8BX7 - chains D and B of the 5 polymer chains in the assembly; structure by electron microscopy, 2.76 A resolution.

# Chain D
Name: Cyclic nucleotide-gated cation channel beta-1
Organism: Bos taurus
UniProtKB: Q28181 (CNGB1_BOVIN); numbering as in UniProt (aligned over 1-1394)
Amino-acid sequence (1394 residues; row label = number of the first residue in the row):
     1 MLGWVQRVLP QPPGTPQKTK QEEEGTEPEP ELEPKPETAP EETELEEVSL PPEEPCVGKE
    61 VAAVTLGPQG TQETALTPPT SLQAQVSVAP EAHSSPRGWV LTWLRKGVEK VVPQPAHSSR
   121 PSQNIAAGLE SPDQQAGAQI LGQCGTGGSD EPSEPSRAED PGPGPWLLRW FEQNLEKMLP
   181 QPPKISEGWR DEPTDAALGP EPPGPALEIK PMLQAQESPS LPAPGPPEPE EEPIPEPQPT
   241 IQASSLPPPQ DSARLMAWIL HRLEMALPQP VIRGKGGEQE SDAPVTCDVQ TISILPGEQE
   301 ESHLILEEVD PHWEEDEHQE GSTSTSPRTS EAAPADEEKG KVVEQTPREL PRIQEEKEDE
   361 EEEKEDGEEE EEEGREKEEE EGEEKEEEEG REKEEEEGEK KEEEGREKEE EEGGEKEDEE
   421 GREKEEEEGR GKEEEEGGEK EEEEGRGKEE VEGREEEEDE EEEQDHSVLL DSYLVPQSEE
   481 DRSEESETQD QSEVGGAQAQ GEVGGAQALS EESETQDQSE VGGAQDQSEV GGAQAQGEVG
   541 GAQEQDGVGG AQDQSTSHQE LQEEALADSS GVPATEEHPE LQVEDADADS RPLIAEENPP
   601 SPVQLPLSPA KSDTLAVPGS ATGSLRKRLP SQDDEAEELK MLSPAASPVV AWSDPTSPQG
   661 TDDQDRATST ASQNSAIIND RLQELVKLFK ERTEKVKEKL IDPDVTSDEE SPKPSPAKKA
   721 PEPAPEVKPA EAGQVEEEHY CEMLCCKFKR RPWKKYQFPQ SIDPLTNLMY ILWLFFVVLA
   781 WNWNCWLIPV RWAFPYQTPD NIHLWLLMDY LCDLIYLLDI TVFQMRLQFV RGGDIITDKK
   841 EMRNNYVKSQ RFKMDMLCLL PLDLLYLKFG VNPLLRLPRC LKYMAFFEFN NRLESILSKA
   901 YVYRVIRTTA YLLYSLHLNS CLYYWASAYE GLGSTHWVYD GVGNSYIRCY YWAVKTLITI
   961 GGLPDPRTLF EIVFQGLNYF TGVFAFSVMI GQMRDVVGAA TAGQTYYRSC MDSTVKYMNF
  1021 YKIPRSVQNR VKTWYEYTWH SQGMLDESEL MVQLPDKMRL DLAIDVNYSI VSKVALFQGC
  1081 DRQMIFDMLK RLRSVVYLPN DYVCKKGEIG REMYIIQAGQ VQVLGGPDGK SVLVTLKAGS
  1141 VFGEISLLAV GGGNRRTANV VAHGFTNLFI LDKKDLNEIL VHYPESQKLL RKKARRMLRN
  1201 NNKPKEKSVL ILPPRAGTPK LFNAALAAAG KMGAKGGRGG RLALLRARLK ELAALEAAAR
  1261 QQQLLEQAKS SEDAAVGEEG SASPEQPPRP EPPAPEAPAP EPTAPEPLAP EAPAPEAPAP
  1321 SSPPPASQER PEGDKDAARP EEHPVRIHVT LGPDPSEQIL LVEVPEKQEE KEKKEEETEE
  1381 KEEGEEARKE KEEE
Unresolved in the structure: 1-759, 863-870, 1204-1236, 1266-1394
Curated features (UniProtKB/Swiss-Prot):
  - region: Ala671 to Arg681 (Calmodulin-binding CaM1), Thr959 to Gly962 (Selectivity filter), Gln1261 to Gln1267 (Calmodulin-binding CaM2)
  - motif: Leu682 to Arg692 (IQ-like)
  - binding site (3',5'-cyclic GMP): Gly1143, Glu1144, Ser1146, Arg1156, Thr1157
  - binding site (3',5'-cyclic AMP): Arg1156
  - site: Phe986 (Central gate), Ile990 (Central gate), Arg994 (Occludes the pore below the central gate)

# Chain B
Name: cGMP-gated cation channel alpha-1
Organism: Bos taurus
UniProtKB: Q00194 (CNGA1_BOVIN); numbering as in UniProt (aligned over 1-690)
Amino-acid sequence (690 residues; row label = number of the first residue in the row):
     1 MKKVIINTWH SFVNIPNVVG PDVEKEITRM ENGACSSFSG DDDDSASMFE ESETENPHAR
    61 DSFRSNTHGS GQPSQREQYL PGAIALFNVN NSSNKEQEPK EKKKKKKEKK SKPDDKNENK
   121 KDPEKKKKKE KDKDKKKKEE KGKDKKEEEK KEVVVIDPSG NTYYNWLFCI TLPVMYNWTM
   181 IIARACFDEL QSDYLEYWLA FDYLSDVVYL LDMFVRTRTG YLEQGLLVKE ERKLIDKYKS
   241 TFQFKLDVLS VIPTDLLYIK FGWNYPEIRL NRLLRISRMF EFFQRTETRT NYPNIFRISN
   301 LVMYIIIIIH WNACVYFSIS KAIGFGNDTW VYPDVNDPDF GRLARKYVYS LYWSTLTLTT
   361 IGETPPPVRD SEYFFVVADF LIGVLIFATI VGNIGSMISN MNAARAEFQA RIDAIKQYMH
   421 FRNVSKDMEK RVIKWFDYLW TNKKTVDERE VLKYLPDKLR AEIAINVHLD TLKKVRIFAD
   481 CEAGLLVELV LKLQPQVYSP GDYICKKGDI GREMYIIKEG KLAVVADDGI TQFVVLSDGS
   541 YFGEISILNI KGSKAGNRRT ANIKSIGYSD LFCLSKDDLM EALTEYPDAK GMLEEKGKQI
   601 LMKDGLLDIN IANAGSDPKD LEEKVTRMES SVDLLQTRFA RILAEYESMQ QKLKQRLTKV
   661 EKFLKPLIDT EFSAIEGSGT ESGPTDSTQD
Unresolved in the structure: 1-150, 615-623, 665-690
Curated features (UniProtKB/Swiss-Prot):
  - region: Thr360 to Glu363 (Selectivity filter)
  - binding site (3',5'-cyclic GMP): Gly543, Ser546, Arg559, Thr560
  - binding site (3',5'-cyclic AMP): Arg559, Thr560
  - site (Central gate): Phe387, Val391
  - glycosylation: Asn327 (N-linked (GlcNAc...) asparagine)
  - mutagenesis: Pro293 (P293A: Affects ionic permeation)

# Chain D / chain B interface
Contacting residue pairs - 69 pairs, chain D then chain B:
  Val830(D) - Tyr438(B)  hydrophobic
  Gly832(D) - Glu519(B)
  Gly832(D) - Gly520(B)
  Gly833(D) - Tyr438(B)
  Gly833(D) - Gly567(B)
  Gly833(D) - Tyr568(B)  hydrogen bond (backbone-backbone)
  Asp834(D) - Lys521(B)
  Asp834(D) - Ile566(B)
  Asp834(D) - Gly567(B)  hydrogen bond (side chain-backbone)
  Ile835(D) - Pro500(B)  hydrophobic
  Ile835(D) - Tyr568(B)  hydrophobic
  Arg904(D) - Asn402(B)
  Ile958(D) - Ile361(B)
  Ile960(D) - Tyr352(B)
  Gly961(D) - Tyr352(B)
  Gly961(D) - Leu356(B)
  Gly962(D) - Tyr352(B)
  Gly962(D) - Leu356(B)
  Gly962(D) - Glu363(B)
  Leu963(D) - Tyr349(B)
  Leu963(D) - Trp353(B)
  Leu963(D) - Leu356(B)  hydrophobic
  Leu963(D) - Thr364(B)
  Ile972(D) - Tyr352(B)  hydrophobic
  Tyr979(D) - Thr359(B)  hydrogen bond (side chain-backbone)
  Tyr979(D) - Ile361(B)
  Phe980(D) - Ile305(B)  hydrophobic
  Val983(D) - Phe387(B)  hydrophobic
  Phe984(D) - Ile394(B)  hydrophobic
  Phe986(D) - Phe387(B)  hydrophobic
  Ser987(D) - Val391(B)
  Ser987(D) - Ile394(B)
  Gln992(D) - Ile398(B)
  Ser1041(D) - Phe421(B)
  Gln1042(D) - Gln417(B)  hydrogen bond (backbone-side chain)
  Gln1042(D) - Phe421(B)
  Gly1043(D) - Gln417(B)
  Glu1047(D) - Tyr418(B)
  Glu1047(D) - Arg422(B)  salt bridge
  Leu1050(D) - Ala414(B)  hydrophobic
  Leu1050(D) - Tyr418(B)  hydrophobic
  Gln1053(D) - Arg411(B)
  Leu1054(D) - Phe436(B)  hydrophobic
  Lys1057(D) - Trp435(B)
  Lys1057(D) - Tyr498(B)
  Lys1057(D) - Asp502(B)  salt bridge
  Lys1057(D) - Tyr503(B)  hydrogen bond (side chain-backbone)
  Met1058(D) - Met428(B)
  Met1058(D) - Val432(B)  hydrophobic
  Met1058(D) - Trp435(B)  hydrophobic
  Met1058(D) - Phe436(B)  hydrophobic
  Asp1061(D) - Met428(B)
  Asp1061(D) - Arg431(B)  salt bridge
  Asp1061(D) - Asp502(B)
  Leu1062(D) - Tyr418(B)  hydrophobic
  Leu1062(D) - Met428(B)
  Asp1065(D) - Met428(B)
  Val1066(D) - Val424(B)  hydrophobic
  Arg1082(D) - Lys506(B)
  Arg1082(D) - Lys507(B)
  Arg1082(D) - Asp509(B)  salt bridge
  Gln1083(D) - Asp509(B)  hydrogen bond
  Ser1094(D) - Arg422(B)  hydrogen bond
  Gln1117(D) - Arg422(B)
  Asn1167(D) - Phe421(B)
  Asn1167(D) - Arg422(B)
  Phe1169(D) - Arg422(B)
  His1182(D) - Arg512(B)  hydrogen bond (backbone-side chain)
  Glu1185(D) - Arg558(B)
Also at the interface, not in a pair above, chain D (52 interface residues in all): Leu765, Glu894, Ser895, Pro964, Val988, Ile990, Gly991, Asp995, Met1044, Met1051, Pro1055, Tyr1183
Also at the interface, not in a pair above, chain B (54 interface residues in all): Val302, Pro365, Ile390, Gly395, Ser399, Gln409, Ile415, Lys416, Met419, Asp437, Val497, Ile510
Interface features reported in the paper:
  - interface residues, chain B: Ile412(B)

# In short
The interface between chain D and chain B involves 52 residues on one side and 54 on the other, with 8
hydrogen bonds and 4 salt bridges. Among the polar pairs are Glu1047(D)-Arg422(B), Lys1057(D)-Asp502(B) and
Asp1061(D)-Arg431(B). The paper reports the interface residue Ile412(B).
Here chain D is Cyclic nucleotide-gated cation channel beta-1 and chain B is cGMP-gated cation channel
alpha-1, both from Bos taurus. Entry 8BX7 (Structure of the rod CNG channel bound to calmodulin) was
determined by electron microscopy.
